Entry 8QM7 (X-ray diffraction, 2.19 A resolution); this record covers chains A and B.

== Chain A (and B) ==
Name: Eukaryotic translation initiation factor 4E
Organism: Homo sapiens
Notes: chain B of this document is another copy of the same molecule, construct and numbering; everything in this record applies to it too
UniProt: P06730 (IF4E_HUMAN); residue numbers follow UniProt; this construct covers 36-217
Chain sequence (215 residues; each row starts with the number of its first residue):
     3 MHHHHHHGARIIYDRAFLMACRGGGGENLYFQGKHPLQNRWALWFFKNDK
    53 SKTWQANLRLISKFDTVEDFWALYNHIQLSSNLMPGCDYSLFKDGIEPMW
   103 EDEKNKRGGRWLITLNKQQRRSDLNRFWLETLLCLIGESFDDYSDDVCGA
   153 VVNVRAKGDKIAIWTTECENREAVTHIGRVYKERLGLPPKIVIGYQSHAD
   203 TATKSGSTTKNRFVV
Disordered / not traced: 3-9 (chain B: 3-10, 26-35)
Differences from the reference sequence: initiating methionine (3); expression tag (4-35); conflict N127 (Asp in P06730)
Curated features (UniProtKB/Swiss-Prot):
  - region (EIF4EBP1/2/3 binding): H37 to Q40, W73 to N77, E132 to G139
  - binding site (mRNA): W56, Q57, W102, E103, R157 to K162, T205 to S207
  - site: K159 (Microbial infection: Interaction with potato virus Y VPg)
  - modified residue: S209 (Phosphoserine)
  - mutagenesis: S53 (S53A/D: No effect on phosphorylation level nor incorporation into eIF4F complex; S53A: Does not affect ability to rescue growth of yeast lacking a functional EIF4E/CDC33 gene), W56 (W56A: Impairs mRNA nuclear export. Reduces affinity for ribavirin), W73 (W73A: Abolishes binding to EIF4EBP1. Impairs interaction with DDX3X. Does not impair mRNA nuclear export. Does not affect affinity for ribavirin), W102 (W102L: Decrease in mRNA cap binding; when associated with A-105), E103 (E103A: No effect), D104 (D104A: No effect), E105 (E105A: Decrease in mRNA cap binding; when associated with L-102), K119 (K119A: Higher affinity for EIF4G1), S209 (S209A: Abolishes resistance to cellular stress and DNA-damaging agents. Does not affect ability to rescue growth of yeast lacking a functional EIF4E/CDC33 gene; S209D: Phosphomimetic mutant ...)
Ligand contacts: W5K ((2R)-2-[(1R)-1-[4-(2-fluorophenyl)-2-(2-hydroxyethylamino)phenyl]propoxy]propan-1-ol): L45, F66, F72, L75, Y76, I79, Q80, S83, N84, L85, Y91, L93, L126, N127, W130, L134, V154, V156
What the authors report for this chain:
  - mutagenesis - W56A, S209A: unchanged binding to eIF4G
  - mutagenesis - W73F, L85R, L134R: decreased binding to eIF4G
  - mutagenesis - W56A, W73F/L85R: decreased growth
  - mutagenesis - W73F, L85R, S209A: unchanged growth
  - mutagenesis - W73F, W73F/L85R, L85R, L134R: decreased stability
  - post-translational modification sites: S209 (citing earlier work)

== Interface between chain A and chain B ==
Contacting residue pairs - 19 pairs, chain A then chain B:
  R42(A) with I13(B)
  W46(A) with R42(B)
  Q57(A) with L62(B); S64(B); K65(B), hydrogen bond (backbone-side chain)
  A58(A) with L62(B); K65(B)
  L60(A) with R42(B), hydrogen bond (backbone-side chain); K65(B), hydrogen bond (backbone-side chain); D96(B)
  R61(A) with R42(B); D96(B), hydrogen bond (side chain-backbone); G97(B)
  L62(A) with R42(B); D96(B), hydrogen bond (backbone-side chain)
  K65(A) with L39(B); D67(B), salt bridge
  D96(A) with P38(B)
  E99(A) with R42(B), salt bridge
Interface residues without a listed pair, chain A (12 interface residues in all): T55, G97
Interface residues without a listed pair, chain B (12 interface residues in all): I63, T68

== Overview ==
Chain A and chain B each contribute 12 residues to their interface, with 5 hydrogen bonds and 2 salt bridges.
Polar contacts include K65(A)-D67(B), E99(A)-R42(B) and Q57(A)-K65(B). From the paper: W73F, W73F/L85R and
L85R of chain A, among others, reduce stability; a modification site at S209(A); 6 substitutions were tested
in all.
Chain A and chain B are both Eukaryotic translation initiation factor 4E (Homo sapiens); the structure,
Potential drug binding sites for translation initiation factor eIF4E, was determined by X-ray diffraction
(same publication as 8QM4, 8QM5, 8QM6, 8QM8 and 8QM9).
